3O8H - chain A; structure by X-ray diffraction, 1.90 A resolution.

[Chain A]
Name: Transcriptional Regulatory Repressor protein (TETR-Family) EthR
From: Mycobacterium tuberculosis
Reference sequence: P96222 (P96222_MYCTU); numbering as in UniProt (aligned over 1-216)
Amino-acid sequence (236 residues; numbered -19 to 216; the number before each row is that of its first residue; numbers below 1 keep their minus sign (Met-19 is residue -19)):
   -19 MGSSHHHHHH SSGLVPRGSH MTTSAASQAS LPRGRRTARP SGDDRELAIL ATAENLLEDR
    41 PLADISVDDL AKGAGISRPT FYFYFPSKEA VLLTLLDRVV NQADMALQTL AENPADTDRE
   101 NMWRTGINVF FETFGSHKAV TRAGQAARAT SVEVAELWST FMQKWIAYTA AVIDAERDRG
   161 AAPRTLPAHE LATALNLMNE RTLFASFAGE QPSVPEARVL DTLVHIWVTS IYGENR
Unresolved in the structure: -19 to 21, 216
Sequence notes: expression tag (-19 to 0)
Ligand contacts: O8H (4-iodo-N-[(1-{2-oxo-2-[4-(3-thiophen-2-yl-1,2,4-oxadiazol-5-yl)piperidin-1-yl]ethyl}-1H-1,2,3-triazol-4-yl)methyl]benzenesulfonamide): Leu76, Leu87, Leu90, Met102, Trp103, Gly106, Ile107, Phe110, Phe114, Thr121, Gly124, Gln125, Arg128, Trp138, Met142, Trp145, Tyr148, Thr149, Val152, Asn176, Asn179, Glu180, Leu183, Phe184, Phe187, Trp207

[Overview]
Chain A binds compound O8H.
Chain A is Transcriptional Regulatory Repressor protein (TETR-Family) EthR (Mycobacterium tuberculosis); the
structure, EthR from Mycobacterium tuberculosis in complex with compound BDM14950, was determined by X-ray
diffraction (same publication as 3O8G).
